9N83 - chains B and J of the 18 polymer chains in the assembly; structure by electron microscopy, 3.10 A resolution.

[Chain B]
Name: X-ray repair cross-complementing protein 5
Organism: Homo sapiens
Reference sequence: P13010 (XRCC5_HUMAN); residues 1-732 here = UniProt positions 1-732
Sequence (732 residues; numbered 1 to 732; the number before each row is that of its first residue):
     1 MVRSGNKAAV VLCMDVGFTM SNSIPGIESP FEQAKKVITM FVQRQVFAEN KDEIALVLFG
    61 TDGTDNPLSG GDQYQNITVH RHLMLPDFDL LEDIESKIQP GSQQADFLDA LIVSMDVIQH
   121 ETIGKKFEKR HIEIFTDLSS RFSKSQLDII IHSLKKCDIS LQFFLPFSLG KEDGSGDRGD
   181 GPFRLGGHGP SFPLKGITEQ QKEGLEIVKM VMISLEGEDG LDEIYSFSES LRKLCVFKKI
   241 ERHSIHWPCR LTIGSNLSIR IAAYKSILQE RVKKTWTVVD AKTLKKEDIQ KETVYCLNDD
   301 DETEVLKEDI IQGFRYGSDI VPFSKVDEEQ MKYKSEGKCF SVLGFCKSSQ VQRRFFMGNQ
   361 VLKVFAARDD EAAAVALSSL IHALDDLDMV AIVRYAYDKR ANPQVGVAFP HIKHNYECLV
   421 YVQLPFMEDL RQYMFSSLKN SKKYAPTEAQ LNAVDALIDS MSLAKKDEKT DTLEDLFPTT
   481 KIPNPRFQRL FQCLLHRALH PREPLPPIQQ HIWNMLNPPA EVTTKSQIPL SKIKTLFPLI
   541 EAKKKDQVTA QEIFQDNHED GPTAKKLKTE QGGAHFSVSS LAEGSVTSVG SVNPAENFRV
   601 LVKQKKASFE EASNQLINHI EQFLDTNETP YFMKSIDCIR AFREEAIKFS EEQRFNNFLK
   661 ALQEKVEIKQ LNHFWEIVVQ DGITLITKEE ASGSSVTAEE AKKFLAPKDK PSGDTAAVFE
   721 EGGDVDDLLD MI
Unresolved in the structure: 1-5, 171-195, 543-732
UniProt features mapped onto this chain:
  - region: Leu138 to Leu165 (Leucine-zipper)
  - motif: Glu720 to Leu728 (EEXXXDL motif)
  - modified residue: Lys144 (N6-acetyllysine), Ser255 (Phosphoserine), Ser258 (Phosphoserine), Lys265 (N6-acetyllysine), Ser318 (Phosphoserine), Lys332 (N6-acetyllysine), Thr535 (Phosphothreonine), Ser577 (Phosphoserine), Ser579 (Phosphoserine), Ser580 (Phosphoserine), Lys660 (N6-acetyllysine), Lys665 (N6-acetyllysine), Thr715 (Phosphothreonine)
  - cross-link (Glycyl lysine isopeptide (Lys-Gly)): Lys195 (interchain with G-Cter in SUMO2), Lys532 (interchain with G-Cter in SUMO2), Lys534 (interchain with G-Cter in SUMO2), Lys566 (interchain with G-Cter in SUMO2), Lys568 (interchain with G-Cter in SUMO2), Lys669 (interchain with G-Cter in SUMO2), Lys688 (interchain with G-Cter in SUMO2)
  - mutagenesis: Glu720 to Glu721 (Abolishes interaction with PRKDC and its recruitment to sites of DNA damage), Asp726 to Asp727 (Abolishes interaction with PRKDC and its recruitment to sites of DNA damage)

[Chain J]
Molecule: 68-nt DNA strand
Sequence (68 nucleotides; row label = number of the first residue in the row):
     1 CGCGCCCAGC TTTCCCAGCT AATAAACTAA AAACATTCGT TCACGTGAGT TCCAGTACAA
    61 GTCTGGTC
Unresolved in the structure: 1-30

[Interface between chain B and chain J]
Residue-residue contacts - 11 pairs, chain B then chain J:
  Arg242(B) - DT40(J)  phosphate contact
  His243(B) - DT40(J)  sugar contact
  Ile245(B) - DT40(J)  phosphate contact
  Lys265(B) - DT41(J)  phosphate contact
  Lys265(B) - DC42(J)  salt bridge to the phosphate
  Gln360(B) - DC42(J)  phosphate contact
  Tyr397(B) - DT41(J)  sugar contact
  Tyr397(B) - DC42(J)  sugar contact
  Arg400(B) - DC42(J)  hydrogen bond to the base
  Arg400(B) - DA43(J)  hydrogen bond to the sugar
  Asn402(B) - DA43(J)  hydrogen bond to the phosphate
Interface residues without a listed pair, chain B (11 interface residues in all): Ser244, Lys273, Ala401
Interface residues without a listed pair, chain J (5 interface residues in all): DC44

[Summary]
Chain B and chain J form an interface of 11 and 5 residues respectively, with 3 hydrogen bonds and 1 salt
bridge. Polar pairs include Arg400(B)-DC42(J), Arg400(B)-DA43(J) and Asn402(B)-DA43(J). From UniProt: 4
mutagenesis sites on chain B.
Chain B is X-ray repair cross-complementing protein 5 (Homo sapiens) and chain J is a 68-nt DNA strand; the
structure, The ligation complex in the NHEJ pathway, was determined by electron microscopy (same publication
as 9CQ3, 9CQ6, 9CQC, 9N81 and 9N82).
